PDB entry 8PHR | electron microscopy, 2.65 A resolution | chains B and K of the 42 polymer chains in the assembly

[Chain B (and K)]
Name: Major capsid protein
Organism: Borreliella burgdorferi B31
Notes: chain K of this document is another copy of the same molecule, construct and numbering; everything in this record applies to it too
Amino-acid sequence (319 residues; each row starts with the number of its first residue):
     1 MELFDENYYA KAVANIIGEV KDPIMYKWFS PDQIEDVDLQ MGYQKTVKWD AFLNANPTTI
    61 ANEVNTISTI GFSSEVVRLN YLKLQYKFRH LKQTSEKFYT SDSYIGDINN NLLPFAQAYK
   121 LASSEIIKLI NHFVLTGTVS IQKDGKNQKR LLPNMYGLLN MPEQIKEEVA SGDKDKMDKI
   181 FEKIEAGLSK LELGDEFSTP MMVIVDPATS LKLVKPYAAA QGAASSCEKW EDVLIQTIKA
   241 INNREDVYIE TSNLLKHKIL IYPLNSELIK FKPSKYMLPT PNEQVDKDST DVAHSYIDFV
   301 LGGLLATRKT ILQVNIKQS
Unresolved in the structure: 1-2, 219-222

[Chain B / chain K interface]
Contacting residue pairs - 68 pairs, chain B then chain K:
  V47(B) with I108(K), hydrophobic
  W49(B) with D107(K); I108(K), hydrophobic; N111(K); L113(K), hydrophobic; L121(K), hydrophobic
  A51(B) with L121(K), hydrophobic; E125(K)
  F52(B) with E125(K)
  L53(B) with Y86(K); E125(K)
  N54(B) with I141(K)
  A55(B) with Y86(K), hydrogen bond (backbone-side chain); I141(K), hydrophobic
  N56(B) with Y86(K); S140(K); N147(K), hydrogen bond (side chain-backbone)
  P57(B) with L84(K), hydrophobic; Q85(K); Y86(K); K149(K); F299(K), hydrophobic
  T58(B) with L84(K); Q85(K), hydrogen bond (backbone-backbone)
  T59(B) with L82(K); K83(K); L84(K); K149(K), hydrogen bond
  I60(B) with M41(K); K83(K), hydrogen bond (backbone-backbone); Q85(K)
  I67(B) with Q85(K); Y296(K), hydrophobic
  S68(B) with Y86(K); K87(K), hydrogen bond (backbone-backbone)
  T69(B) with K87(K)
  I70(B) with Y86(K), hydrophobic; K87(K), hydrogen bond (backbone-backbone); F88(K); A122(K), hydrophobic
  F72(B) with R89(K); N111(K); L113(K), hydrophobic; A118(K), hydrophobic; L121(K), hydrophobic
  S73(B) with N111(K)
  S74(B) with I108(K)
  S189(B) with L211(K)
  G194(B) with N253(K)
  D195(B) with K128(K), salt bridge; N253(K)
  E196(B) with K21(K), salt bridge
  F197(B) with T251(K)
  Y217(B) with P216(K)
  S225(B) with S226(K)
  S226(B) with C227(K)
  E228(B) with C227(K); K229(K), salt bridge
  Q236(B) with V214(K); K229(K)
  A240(B) with S210(K), hydrogen bond (backbone-side chain); L211(K), hydrophobic; V214(K), hydrophobic
  I241(B) with L211(K), hydrophobic
  N243(B) with E250(K); T251(K), hydrogen bond (side chain-backbone)
  R244(B) with E231(K), salt bridge; I249(K), hydrogen bond (side chain-backbone)
Interface residues without a listed pair, chain B (36 interface residues in all): D50, C227, T237
Interface residues without a listed pair, chain K (43 interface residues in all): L112, I126, L129, V139, I235, Y248

[In short]
36 residues of chain B face 43 of chain K across their interface; the contacts include 10 hydrogen bonds and 4
salt bridges. Polar contacts include D195(B)-K128(K), E196(B)-K21(K) and E228(B)-K229(K).
Chain B and chain K are both Major capsid protein (Borreliella burgdorferi B31); the structure, Middle part of
the Borrelia bacteriophage BB1 procapsid, tenfold-symmetrized outer shell, was determined by electron
microscopy, deposited together with 8PHP, 8PHQ and 8PHS.
